7QLA - chains A and C; structure by electron microscopy, 3.85 A resolution.

Chain A:
Protein: Vacuolar fusion protein MON1
Source organism: Chaetomium thermophilum
Reference sequence: G0SGS3 (G0SGS3_CHATD); residue numbers follow UniProt; this construct covers 141-665
Chain sequence (525 residues; numbered 141 to 665; the number before each row is that of its first residue):
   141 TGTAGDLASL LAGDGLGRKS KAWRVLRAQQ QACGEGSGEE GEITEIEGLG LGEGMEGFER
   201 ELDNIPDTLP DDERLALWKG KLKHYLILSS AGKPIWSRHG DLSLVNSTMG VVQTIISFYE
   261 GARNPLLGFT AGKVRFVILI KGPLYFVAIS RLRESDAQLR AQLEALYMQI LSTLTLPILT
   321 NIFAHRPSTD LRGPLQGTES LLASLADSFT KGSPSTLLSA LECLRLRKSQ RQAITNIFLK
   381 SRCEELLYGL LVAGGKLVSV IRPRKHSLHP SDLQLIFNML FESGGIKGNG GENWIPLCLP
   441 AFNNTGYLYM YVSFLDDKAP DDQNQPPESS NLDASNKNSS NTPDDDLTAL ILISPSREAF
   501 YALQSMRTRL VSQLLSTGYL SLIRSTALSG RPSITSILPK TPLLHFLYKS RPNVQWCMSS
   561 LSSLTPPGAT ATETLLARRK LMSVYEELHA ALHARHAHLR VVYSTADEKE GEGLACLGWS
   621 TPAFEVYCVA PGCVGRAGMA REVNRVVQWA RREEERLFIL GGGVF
Disordered / not traced: 141-194, 324-332, 458-484, 664-665
Reported in the primary citation:
  - conformationally variable residues (order/disorder transition): Met195 to Glu201, Leu314 to Ser353

Chain C:
Protein: Ccz1
Source organism: Chaetomium thermophilum
Chain sequence (696 residues; row label = number of the first residue in the row; note: 100 numbers in that range are skipped by the numbering (no residue carries them; nothing is unmodelled there)):
     1 MTTPVSPSPS GIIPAQLGFL AIYNPALGTT DETLEDQIVY YATASTLSQA RRRHRRPRRR
    61 DRQRAQSVVK DSRPNAAGAT GDSEAVAEDK DPVSKEERHE RLRQIGLAQG MVEFAKSFSD
   121 GEPVDTIDTE KARVILVEVE EGWWILASID LTRLPLPQIK TPTSSSAPPP APNLNPLPPE
   181 PAYEYSSREV KPPSLLRADL LRAYDLFLLH HGSSLSSLLA SQGRAQLVAS LTRFWDHFLA
   241 TWNVLLHGNP ACDVFGGIKL AASGELGIGV GEEERGSGER EVLEGLVERV EGLVDVVVGR
   301 YGGPPSEKGP EEEQWLGLGG EVGEEDGAVF LGVGALDRKS LRGVVQWMEE VYVWGENAF
   460 GKPRRDLSTG HFLLGLSECS EEELTSSQAN PKAIFVELKP SYQHPSRKIP PEDPQPLGKV
   520 GPELPRDHTA RLRPVIYVSQ PFIYILLFSE ITPSPSTWPT LAESLHAQLS PLQKPLLHST
   580 SYRPERPVVE TTSSSGTTTQ HQIFDLVYDT ETLTLQSTIP NIPDPFPYSA TTPTGHSTGQ
   640 QHHQQSIWTR VEALQTHAQI LAILSSGRAI PTDPSSFTHL PWEEGERTCK TARGWWIVWT
   700 RVVEHSPPDA VSLHHARDDD DNDDDASCSV LGHLRSVSSS HAAGSTSSSS GSGFGLGAIP
   760 GLGGLGGWAA DGATRLAQGI GIDTRRYVEG LLTSLGR
Disordered / not traced: 1-10, 55-93, 156-180, 477-489, 497-529, 584-598, 625-645, 668-682, 702-726, 738-796
Reported in the primary citation:
  - conformationally variable residues (order/disorder transition): Ala44 to His54

Chain A / chain C interface:
Contacting residue pairs - 55 pairs, chain A then chain C:
  Lys219(A) with Ser117(C), hydrogen bond; Phe118(C)
  Val251(A) with Phe114(C), hydrophobic
  Val252(A) with Phe114(C), hydrophobic
  Ile255(A) with Leu107(C); Met111(C), hydrophobic
  Phe258(A) with Glu100(C); Arg103(C); Gln104(C); Leu107(C), hydrophobic
  Tyr259(A) with Leu107(C), hydrophobic; Ile127(C); Thr129(C)
  Arg263(A) with Glu130(C); Lys131(C), hydrogen bond (backbone-side chain)
  Asn264(A) with Glu130(C); Lys131(C)
  Pro265(A) with Glu130(C)
  Leu267(A) with Asp128(C), hydrogen bond (backbone-backbone)
  Gly268(A) with Ile127(C); Asp128(C), hydrogen bond (backbone-backbone)
  Phe269(A) with Thr126(C); Ile127(C), hydrophobic
  Thr270(A) with Val124(C); Asp125(C), hydrogen bond (backbone-backbone); Thr126(C), hydrogen bond (backbone-backbone)
  Ala271(A) with Ala115(C), hydrophobic; Ser119(C); Pro123(C); Val124(C), hydrophobic
  Val274(A) with Ser119(C)
  Phe276(A) with Ala115(C), hydrophobic; Phe118(C), hydrophobic
  Arg293(A) with Ser665(C), hydrogen bond (side chain-backbone); Arg686(C)
  His596(A) with Arg188(C), hydrogen bond
  Ala597(A) with Gln658(C)
  His598(A) with Lys689(C); Thr690(C)
  Leu599(A) with Cys688(C), hydrophobic; Lys689(C)
  Arg600(A) with Lys689(C), hydrogen bond (backbone-backbone); Ala691(C)
  Val601(A) with Thr687(C); Cys688(C); Lys689(C), hydrogen bond (backbone-backbone)
  Val602(A) with Thr687(C)
  Tyr603(A) with Arg686(C); Thr687(C), hydrogen bond (backbone-backbone)
  Ser604(A) with Glu685(C); Arg686(C)
  Thr605(A) with Glu683(C); Gly684(C); Glu685(C), hydrogen bond (backbone-backbone)
  Asp607(A) with Glu683(C)
Also at the interface, not in a pair above, chain A (36 interface residues in all): Thr248, Met249, Thr254, Leu266, Gly272, Lys273, Ile289, Arg636
Also at the interface, not in a pair above, chain C (35 interface residues in all): Gly110, Val134, Gly666, Trp695

Summary:
Chain A and chain C form an interface of 36 and 35 residues respectively, with 12 hydrogen bonds. Polar
contacts include Lys219(A)-Ser117(C), Arg263(A)-Lys131(C) and Arg293(A)-Ser665(C). From the paper:
conformational variability at Met195(A), Leu314(A) and Ala44(C).
Here chain A is Vacuolar fusion protein MON1 and chain C is Ccz1, both from Chaetomium thermophilum. Entry
7QLA (Structure of the Rab GEF complex Mon1-Ccz1) was determined by electron microscopy.
